Entry 7SOS (X-ray diffraction, 1.25 A resolution); this record covers chains A and B.

== Chain A ==
Name: Isoform 2 of La-related protein 1
From: Homo sapiens
UniProt: Q6PKG0-3 (LARP1-3_HUMAN); numbering as in UniProt (aligned over 323-410)
Sequence (99 residues; each row starts with the number of its first residue):
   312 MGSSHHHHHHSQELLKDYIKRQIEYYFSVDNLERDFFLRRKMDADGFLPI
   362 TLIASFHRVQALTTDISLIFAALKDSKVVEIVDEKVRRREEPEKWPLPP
Not modelled in the structure: 312-322
Construct notes: initiating methionine (312); expression tag (313-322)
Bound ions: K+: Arg351, Met353, Leu408
What the authors report for this chain:
  - binding site for the 4-nt RNA strand (chain B): Gln333, Tyr336, Tyr337, Asn342, Arg345, Asp346, Phe348, Phe367, His368, Arg369
  - specificity-determining residues: Gln333
  - mutagenesis - Q333A (20-fold), Y336A, R345A (2-fold), F348A: decreased binding to the 4-nt RNA strand (chain B)
  - mutagenesis - Q333A/F348A, Y336A/F348A: abolished binding to the 4-nt RNA strand (chain B)
  - mutagenesis - Q333A/F348A, Y336A/F348A: abolished binding to A25 RNA

== Chain B ==
Molecule: 4-nt RNA strand
Sequence (4 nucleotides; row label = number of the first residue in the row; numbers below 1 keep their minus sign (A-4 is residue -4)):
    -4 AAAA

== Chain A / chain B interface ==
Residue-residue contacts - 15 pairs, chain A then chain B:
  Gln333(A) - A-2(B)  hydrogen bond to the base
  Tyr336(A) - A-2(B)  stacking on the base
  Tyr337(A) - A-2(B)  sugar contact
  Tyr337(A) - A-1(B)  hydrogen bond to the phosphate
  Arg345(A) - A-2(B)  salt bridge to the phosphate
  Asp346(A) - A-1(B)  hydrogen bond to the sugar
  Phe348(A) - A-1(B)  stacking on the base
  Leu349(A) - A-1(B)  sugar contact
  Ser366(A) - A-4(B)  hydrogen bond to the base
  Phe367(A) - A-4(B)  base contact
  Phe367(A) - A-1(B)  base contact
  His368(A) - A-4(B)  stacking on the base
  His368(A) - A-1(B)  phosphate contact
  Arg369(A) - A-2(B)  sugar contact
  Arg369(A) - A-1(B)  hydrogen bond to the phosphate
Also at the interface, not in a pair above, chain A (12 interface residues in all): Asn342
Also at the interface, not in a pair above, chain B (4 interface residues in all): A-3

== In short ==
Chain A and chain B form an interface of 12 and 4 residues respectively; the contacts include 5 hydrogen
bonds, 1 salt bridge and 3 aromatic stacking contacts. Among the polar pairs are Gln333(A)-A-2(B),
Ser366(A)-A-4(B) and Asp346(A)-A-1(B). From the paper: a binding site for the 4-nt RNA strand (chain B) at
Gln333(A), Tyr336(A) and Tyr337(A) among others; Q333A, Y336A and R345A of chain A, among others, reduce
binding to the 4-nt RNA strand (chain B); 6 substitutions were tested in all.
Here chain A is Isoform 2 of La-related protein 1 (Homo sapiens) and chain B is a 4-nt RNA strand. Entry 7SOS
(LaM domain of human LARP1 in complex with AAAA RNA) was determined by X-ray diffraction (same publication as
7SOV).
